7NJT - chains d and b of the 12 polymer chains in the assembly; structure by electron microscopy, 2.75 A resolution.

# Chain d
Protein: ATP synthase subunit b-delta
From: Mycolicibacterium smegmatis (strain ATCC 700084 / mc(2)155)
Reference sequence: A0R203 (ATPFD_MYCS2); numbering as in UniProt (aligned over 1-445)
Sequence (445 residues; each row starts with the number of its first residue):
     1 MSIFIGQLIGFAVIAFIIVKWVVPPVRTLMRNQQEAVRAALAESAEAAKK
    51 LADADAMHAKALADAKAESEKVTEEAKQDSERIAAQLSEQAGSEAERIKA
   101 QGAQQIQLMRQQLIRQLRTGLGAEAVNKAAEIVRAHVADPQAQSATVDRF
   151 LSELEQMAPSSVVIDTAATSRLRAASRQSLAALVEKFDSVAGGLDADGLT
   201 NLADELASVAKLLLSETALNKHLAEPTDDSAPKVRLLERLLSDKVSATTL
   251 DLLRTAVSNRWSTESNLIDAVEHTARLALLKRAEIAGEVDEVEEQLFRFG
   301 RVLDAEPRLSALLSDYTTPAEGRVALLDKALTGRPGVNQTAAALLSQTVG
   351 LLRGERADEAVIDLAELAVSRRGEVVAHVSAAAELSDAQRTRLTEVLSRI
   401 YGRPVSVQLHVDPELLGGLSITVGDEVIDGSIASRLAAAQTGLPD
Unresolved in the structure: 62-445

# Chain b
Protein: ATP synthase subunit b
From: Mycolicibacterium smegmatis (strain ATCC 700084 / mc(2)155)
Notes: engineered mutation(s): C-ter 10His tag
Reference sequence: A0R204 (ATPF_MYCS2); residue numbers follow UniProt; this construct covers 1-170
Sequence (180 residues; row label = number of the first residue in the row):
     1 MGEFSATILAASQAAEEGGGGSNFLIPNGTFFAVLIIFLIVLGVISKWVV
    51 PPISKVLAEREAMLAKTAADNRKSAEQVAAAQADYEKEMAEARAQASALR
   101 DEARAAGRSVVDEKRAQASGEVAQTLTQADQQLSAQGDQVRSGLESSVDG
   151 LSAKLASRILGVDVNSGGTQHHHHHHHHHH
Unresolved in the structure: 1-22, 85-180
Differences from the reference sequence: expression tag (171-180)

# Chain d / chain b interface
Residue-residue contacts (20; chain d residue first):
  Val-37(d) / Arg-60(b)
  Ala-40(d) / Met-63(b)
  Glu-43(d) / Thr-67(b)
  Ser-44(d) / Met-63(b)
  Ser-44(d) / Lys-66(b)  hydrogen bond
  Ser-44(d) / Thr-67(b)
  Glu-46(d) / Asn-71(b)
  Ala-47(d) / Thr-67(b)
  Ala-47(d) / Asn-71(b)
  Ala-48(d) / Asp-70(b)
  Lys-50(d) / Asn-71(b)
  Lys-50(d) / Ser-74(b)  hydrogen bond (backbone-side chain)
  Leu-51(d) / Asp-70(b)
  Leu-51(d) / Lys-73(b)
  Leu-51(d) / Ser-74(b)  hydrogen bond (backbone-side chain)
  Ala-54(d) / Ser-74(b)
  Met-57(d) / Val-78(b)  hydrophobic
  Met-57(d) / Ala-81(b)  hydrophobic
  His-58(d) / Ala-81(b)
  Ala-61(d) / Ala-81(b)
Interface residues without a listed pair, chain d (15 interface residues in all): Leu-41, Asp-55
Interface residues without a listed pair, chain b (13 interface residues in all): Leu-64, Gln-77, Ala-80

# Summary
15 residues of chain d face 13 of chain b across their interface; the contacts include 3 hydrogen bonds. Polar
pairs include Ser-44(d)/Lys-66(b), Lys-50(d)/Ser-74(b) and Leu-51(d)/Ser-74(b).
Chain d is ATP synthase subunit b-delta and chain b is ATP synthase subunit b, both from Mycolicibacterium
smegmatis (strain ATCC 700084 / mc(2)155); the structure, Mycobacterium smegmatis ATP synthase Fo combined all
classes, was determined by electron microscopy, deposited together with 7NJK, 7NJL, 7NJM, 7NJN, 7NJO, 7NJP and
20 further entries.
